Entry 5S5P (X-ray diffraction, 2.79 A resolution); this record covers chains B and F of the 6 polymer chains in the assembly.

== Chain B ==
Molecule: Tubulin beta-2B chain
Source organism: Bos taurus
UniProt: Q6B856 (TBB2B_BOVIN); the author numbering skips numbers that UniProt does not, so the offset changes along the chain: 1-42 = UniProt 1-42; 45-360 = UniProt 43-358; 369-455 = UniProt 359-445
Chain sequence (445 residues; row label = number of the first residue in the row; note: 10 numbers in that range are skipped by the numbering (no residue carries them; nothing is unmodelled there)):
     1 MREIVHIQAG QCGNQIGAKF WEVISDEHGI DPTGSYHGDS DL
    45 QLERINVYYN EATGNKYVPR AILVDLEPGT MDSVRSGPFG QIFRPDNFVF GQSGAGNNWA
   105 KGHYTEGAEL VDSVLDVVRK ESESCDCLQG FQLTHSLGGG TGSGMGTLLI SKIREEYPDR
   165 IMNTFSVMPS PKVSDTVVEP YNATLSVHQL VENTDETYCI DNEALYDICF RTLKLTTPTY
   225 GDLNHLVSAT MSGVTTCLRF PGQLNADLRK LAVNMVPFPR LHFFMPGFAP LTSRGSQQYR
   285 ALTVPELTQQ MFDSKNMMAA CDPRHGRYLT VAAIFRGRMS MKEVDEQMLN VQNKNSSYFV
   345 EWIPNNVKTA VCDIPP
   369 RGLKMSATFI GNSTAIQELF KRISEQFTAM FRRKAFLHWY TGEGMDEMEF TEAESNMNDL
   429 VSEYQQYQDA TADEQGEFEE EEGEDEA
Unresolved in the structure: 248-249, 279-280, 438-455
Curated features (UniProtKB/Swiss-Prot):
  - motif: Met1 to Ile4 (MREI motif)
  - binding site (GTP): Gln11, Glu71, Ser140, Gly144, Thr145, Gly146, Asn206, Asn228
  - binding site (Mg(2+)): Glu71
  - modified residue: Ser40 (Phosphoserine), Thr57 (Phosphothreonine), Lys60 (N6-acetyllysine), Ser174 (Phosphoserine), Thr287 (Phosphothreonine), Thr292 (Phosphothreonine), Arg320 (Omega-N-methylarginine), Glu448 (5-glutamyl polyglutamate)
  - cross-link (Glycyl lysine isopeptide (Lys-Gly)): Lys60 (interchain with G-Cter in ubiquitin), Lys326 (interchain with G-Cter in ubiquitin)
Metal / ion sites: Mg2+: Gln11 (together with GDP); Ca2+ near Glu113 (its only coordinating residue here)
Residues lining bound ligands: GDP (guanosine-5'-diphosphate): Gly10, Gln11, Cys12, Gln15, Ile16, Ala99, Asn101, Ser140, Gly142, Gly143, Gly144, Thr145, Gly146, Val171, Pro173, Val177, Asp179, Glu183, Asn206, Leu209, Tyr224, Leu227, Asn228
From the paper describing this entry:
  - binding site for 2-(N-morpholino)-ethanesulfonic acid: Pro162, Met166, Asp199
  - binding site for GDP: Val177, Tyr224, Leu227

== Chain F ==
Molecule: Tubulin-Tyrosine Ligase
Source organism: Gallus gallus
UniProt: E1BQ43 (E1BQ43_CHICK); residue numbers follow UniProt; this construct covers 1-378
Chain sequence (384 residues; each row starts with the number of its first residue):
     1 MYTFVVRDEN SSVYAEVSRL LLATGQWKRL RKDNPRFNLM LGERNRLPFG RLGHEPGLVQ
    61 LVNYYRGADK LCRKASLVKL IKTSPELSES CTWFPESYVI YPTNLKTPVA PAQNGIRHLI
   121 NNTRTDEREV FLAAYNRRRE GREGNVWIAK SSAGAKGEGI LISSEASELL DFIDEQGQVH
   181 VIQKYLEKPL LLEPGHRKFD IRSWVLVDHL YNIYLYREGV LRTSSEPYNS ANFQDKTCHL
   241 TNHCIQKEYS KNYGRYEEGN EMFFEEFNQY LMDALNTTLE NSILLQIKHI IRSCLMCIEP
   301 AISTKHLHYQ SFQLFGFDFM VDEELKVWLI EVNGAPACAQ KLYAELCQGI VDVAISSVFP
   361 LADTGQKTSQ PTSIFIKLHH HHHH
Unresolved in the structure: 106-124, 156-158, 363-370, 383-384
Differences from the reference sequence: expression tag (379-384)
Metal / ion sites: Mg2+: Glu331, Asn333 (together with AMP-PCP)
Residues lining bound ligands: AMP-PCP (ACP; phosphomethylphosphonic acid adenylate ester): Lys74, Ile148, Lys150, Gln183, Lys184, Tyr185, Leu186, Lys198, Asp200, Arg202, Arg222, His239, Leu240, Thr241, Asn242, Asp318, Met320, Ile330, Glu331, Asn333

== How chain B and chain F interact ==
Pairs across the interface - 10 pairs, chain B then chain F:
  Arg311(B) - Arg31(F)
  Leu333(B) - Pro56(F)
  Leu333(B) - Gly57(F)
  Gln336(B) - Arg36(F)  hydrogen bond
  Asn337(B) - Thr3(F)
  Asn337(B) - Arg36(F)
  Asn337(B) - Leu58(F)
  Lys338(B) - Met1(F)
  Ser340(B) - Leu30(F)
  Glu345(B) - Arg31(F)  salt bridge
Also at the interface, not in a pair above, chain B (8 interface residues in all): Ser341
Also at the interface, not in a pair above, chain F (10 interface residues in all): Lys28, Asn34

== Overview ==
Chain B and chain F form an interface of 8 and 10 residues respectively; the contacts include 1 hydrogen bond
and 1 salt bridge. Polar contacts include Glu345(B)-Arg31(F) and Gln336(B)-Arg36(F). The paper reports a
binding site for 2-(N-morpholino)-ethanesulfonic acid at Pro162(B), Met166(B) and Asp199(B); a binding site
for GDP at Val177(B), Tyr224(B) and Leu227(B).
Chain B is Tubulin beta-2B chain (Bos taurus) and chain F is Tubulin-Tyrosine Ligase (Gallus gallus); the
structure, Tubulin-Z53825177-complex, was determined by X-ray diffraction, deposited together with 5S4L, 5S4M,
5S4N, 5S4O, 5S4P, 5S4Q and 52 further entries.
